Entry 3EBP (X-ray diffraction, 2.00 A resolution); this record covers chain A.

== Chain A ==
Name: Glycogen phosphorylase, muscle form
Source organism: Oryctolagus cuniculus
Notes: EC 2.4.1.1
UniProt: P00489 (PYGM_RABIT); residues 1-842 here correspond to UniProt positions 2-843 (UniProt number = residue number + 1)
Sequence (842 residues; row label = number of the first residue in the row):
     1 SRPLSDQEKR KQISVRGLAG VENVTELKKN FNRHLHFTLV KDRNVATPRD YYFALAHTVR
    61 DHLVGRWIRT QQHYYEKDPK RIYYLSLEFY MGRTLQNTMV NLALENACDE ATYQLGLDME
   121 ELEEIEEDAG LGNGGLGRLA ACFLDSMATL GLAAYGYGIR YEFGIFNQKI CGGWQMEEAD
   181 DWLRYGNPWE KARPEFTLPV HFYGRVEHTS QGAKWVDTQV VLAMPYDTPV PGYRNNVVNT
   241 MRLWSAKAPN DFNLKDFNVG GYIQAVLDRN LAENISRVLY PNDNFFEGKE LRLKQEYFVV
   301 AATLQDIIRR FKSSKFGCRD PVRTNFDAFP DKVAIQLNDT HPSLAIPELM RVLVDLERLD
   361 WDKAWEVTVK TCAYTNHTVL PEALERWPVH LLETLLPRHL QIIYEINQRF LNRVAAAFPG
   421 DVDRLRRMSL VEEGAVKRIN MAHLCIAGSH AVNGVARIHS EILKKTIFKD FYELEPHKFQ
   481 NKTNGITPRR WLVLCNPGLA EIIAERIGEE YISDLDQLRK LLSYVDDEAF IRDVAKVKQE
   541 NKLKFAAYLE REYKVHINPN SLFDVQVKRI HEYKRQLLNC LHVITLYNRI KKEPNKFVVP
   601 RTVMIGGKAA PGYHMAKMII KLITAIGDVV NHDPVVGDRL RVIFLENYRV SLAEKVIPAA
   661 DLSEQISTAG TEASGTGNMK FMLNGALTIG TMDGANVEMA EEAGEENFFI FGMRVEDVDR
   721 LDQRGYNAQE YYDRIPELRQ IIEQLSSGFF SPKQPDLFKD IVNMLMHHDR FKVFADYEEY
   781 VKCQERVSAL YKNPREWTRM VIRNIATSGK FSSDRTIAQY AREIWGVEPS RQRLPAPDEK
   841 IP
Disordered / not traced: 1-11, 255-260, 315-323, 837-842
Modified positions: Lys680 ((2S)-2-amino-6-[[3-hydroxy-2-methyl-5-(phosphonooxymethyl)pyridin-4-yl]methylideneamino]hexanoic acid; LLP)
Ligand contacts: flavopiridol (CPB; 2-(2-chloro-phenyl)-5,7-dihydroxy-8-(3-hydroxy-1-methyl-piperidin-4-yl)-4H-benzopyran-4-one): Asn282, Asn284, Phe285, Leu380, Glu382, His571, Glu572, Ala610, Gly612, Tyr613, Arg770, Phe771

== Overview ==
Bound to chain A: flavopiridol.
Chain A is Glycogen phosphorylase, muscle form (Oryctolagus cuniculus); the structure, Glycogen Phosphorylase
b/flavopiridol complex, was determined by X-ray diffraction together with 3EBO from the same study.
